PDB entry 4LD4 | X-ray diffraction, 3.00 A resolution | chains A and B

== Chain A (and B) ==
Protein: Cytidine and deoxycytidylate deaminase zinc-binding region
Source organism: Nitrosomonas europaea
Notes: EC 3.5.-.-; chain B of this document is another copy of the same molecule, construct and numbering; everything in this record applies to it too
UniProtKB: Q82Y41 (Q82Y41_NITEU); residue numbers follow UniProt; this construct covers 1-193
Chain sequence (197 residues; each row starts with the number of its first residue; numbers below 1 keep their minus sign (Gly-1 is residue -1)):
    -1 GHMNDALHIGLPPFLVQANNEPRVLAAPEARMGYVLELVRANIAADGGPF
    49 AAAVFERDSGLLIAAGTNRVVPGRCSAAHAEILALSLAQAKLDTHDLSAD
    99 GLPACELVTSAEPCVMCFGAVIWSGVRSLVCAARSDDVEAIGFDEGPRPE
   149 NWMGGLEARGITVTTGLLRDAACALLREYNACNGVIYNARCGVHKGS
Disordered / not traced: -1 to 0, 190-195 (chain B: 181-195)
Differences from the reference sequence: expression tag (-1 to 0, 194-195)
Disulfides: Cys180-Cys189
Ion coordination: Zn2+: His77, Cys112, Cys115
From the paper describing this entry:
  - binding site for 6-aminopyrimidin-2(1h)-one: Asn66
  - catalytic residues: Glu143 (proposed by the authors, not directly observed)
  - catalytic residues: Glu79 (citing earlier work)

== How chain A and chain B interact ==
Residue-residue contacts (88; chain A residue first):
  Met1(A) - His6(B)
  Asn2(A) - Asn18(B)
  Asn2(A) - Lys89(B)  hydrogen bond
  Asp3(A) - Leu9(B)
  Asp3(A) - Val14(B)
  Ala4(A) - His6(B)
  Ala4(A) - Ile7(B)
  Ala4(A) - Leu9(B)
  Ala4(A) - Leu85(B)
  Leu5(A) - Leu5(B)
  Leu5(A) - His6(B)
  Leu5(A) - Ile7(B)  hydrogen bond (backbone-backbone)
  Leu5(A) - Ser84(B)
  Leu5(A) - Leu85(B)
  His6(A) - Ala4(B)
  His6(A) - Leu5(B)
  His6(A) - His6(B)
  Ile7(A) - Ala4(B)
  Ile7(A) - Leu5(B)  hydrogen bond (backbone-backbone)
  Gly8(A) - Asp3(B)
  Gly8(A) - Ala4(B)
  Leu9(A) - Asn2(B)
  Leu9(A) - Asp3(B)  hydrogen bond (backbone-backbone)
  Leu9(A) - Ala4(B)  hydrophobic
  Val14(A) - Asn2(B)
  Val14(A) - Asp3(B)
  Asn18(A) - Asn2(B)
  Val68(A) - His93(B)
  Val69(A) - His93(B)
  Arg72(A) - Gln87(B)
  Arg72(A) - Asp91(B)  salt bridge
  Arg72(A) - Thr92(B)
  Arg72(A) - His93(B)
  Cys73(A) - Ser84(B)
  Cys73(A) - Gln87(B)
  Cys73(A) - His93(B)
  Ser74(A) - Gln87(B)  hydrogen bond
  Ser74(A) - His93(B)
  Ser74(A) - Trp121(B)  hydrogen bond (side chain-backbone)
  Ser74(A) - Ser122(B)
  Ala75(A) - Ser84(B)
  His77(A) - Trp121(B)
  Leu81(A) - Leu5(B)  hydrophobic
  Ser84(A) - Leu5(B)
  Ser84(A) - Cys73(B)
  Leu85(A) - Leu5(B)  hydrophobic
  Gln87(A) - Arg72(B)
  Gln87(A) - Cys73(B)
  Gln87(A) - Ser74(B)  hydrogen bond
  Ala88(A) - Gly-1(B)
  Ala88(A) - His0(B)
  Lys89(A) - His0(B)
  Asp91(A) - Arg72(B)  salt bridge
  Thr92(A) - Arg72(B)
  His93(A) - Val68(B)
  His93(A) - Val69(B)
  His93(A) - Arg72(B)
  His93(A) - Cys73(B)
  His93(A) - Ser74(B)
  Cys112(A) - Trp121(B)
  Val113(A) - Gly117(B)
  Met114(A) - Ile80(B)  hydrophobic
  Met114(A) - Met114(B)
  Met114(A) - Gly117(B)
  Met114(A) - Ala118(B)  hydrophobic
  Met114(A) - Trp121(B)
  Phe116(A) - Pro145(B)  hydrophobic
  Gly117(A) - Val113(B)
  Ala118(A) - Met114(B)  hydrophobic
  Ile120(A) - Pro145(B)
  Trp121(A) - Ser74(B)
  Trp121(A) - His77(B)
  Trp121(A) - Cys112(B)
  Trp121(A) - Asp142(B)
  Trp121(A) - Gly144(B)
  Ser122(A) - Ser74(B)
  Asp142(A) - Trp121(B)
  Glu143(A) - Trp121(B)
  Gly144(A) - Trp121(B)
  Pro145(A) - Phe116(B)  hydrophobic
  Pro145(A) - Ile120(B)  hydrophobic
  Pro145(A) - Pro147(B)
  Pro145(A) - Arg157(B)
  Pro147(A) - Pro145(B)
  Pro147(A) - Arg146(B)
  Pro147(A) - Pro147(B)
  Arg157(A) - Asp142(B)  salt bridge
  Arg157(A) - Pro145(B)
Also at the interface, not in a pair above, chain A (44 interface residues in all): Ile80, Arg146
Also at the interface, not in a pair above, chain B (45 interface residues in all): Met1, Gly8, Ala75, Ala88, Glu143

== Summary ==
The interface between chain A and chain B involves 44 residues on one side and 45 on the other, with 7
hydrogen bonds and 3 salt bridges. Polar contacts include Arg72(A)-Asp91(B), Arg157(A)-Asp142(B) and
Asn2(A)-Lys89(B). His77(A), Cys112(A) and Cys115(A) form the Zn2+ site. The paper reports catalytic residues
Glu143(A) and Glu79(A); a binding site for 6-aminopyrimidin-2(1h)-one at Asn66(A).
Chain A and chain B are both Cytidine and deoxycytidylate deaminase zinc-binding region (Nitrosomonas
europaea); the structure, Crystal structure of NE0047 in complex with cytosine, was determined by X-ray
diffraction together with 4LC5, 4LCN, 4LCO, 4LCP and 4LD2 from the same study.
